Entry 7UIZ (electron microscopy, 3.24 A resolution); this record covers chains A and B of the 14 polymer chains in the assembly.

[Chain A (and B)]
Name: ATP-dependent Clp protease ATP-binding subunit ClpA
Organism: Escherichia coli
Notes: chain B of this document is another copy of the same molecule, construct and numbering; everything in this record applies to it too
UniProtKB: A0A836NDF2 (A0A836NDF2_ECOLX); residue numbers follow UniProt; this construct covers 1-758
Amino-acid sequence (758 residues; numbered 1 to 758; the number before each row is that of its first residue):
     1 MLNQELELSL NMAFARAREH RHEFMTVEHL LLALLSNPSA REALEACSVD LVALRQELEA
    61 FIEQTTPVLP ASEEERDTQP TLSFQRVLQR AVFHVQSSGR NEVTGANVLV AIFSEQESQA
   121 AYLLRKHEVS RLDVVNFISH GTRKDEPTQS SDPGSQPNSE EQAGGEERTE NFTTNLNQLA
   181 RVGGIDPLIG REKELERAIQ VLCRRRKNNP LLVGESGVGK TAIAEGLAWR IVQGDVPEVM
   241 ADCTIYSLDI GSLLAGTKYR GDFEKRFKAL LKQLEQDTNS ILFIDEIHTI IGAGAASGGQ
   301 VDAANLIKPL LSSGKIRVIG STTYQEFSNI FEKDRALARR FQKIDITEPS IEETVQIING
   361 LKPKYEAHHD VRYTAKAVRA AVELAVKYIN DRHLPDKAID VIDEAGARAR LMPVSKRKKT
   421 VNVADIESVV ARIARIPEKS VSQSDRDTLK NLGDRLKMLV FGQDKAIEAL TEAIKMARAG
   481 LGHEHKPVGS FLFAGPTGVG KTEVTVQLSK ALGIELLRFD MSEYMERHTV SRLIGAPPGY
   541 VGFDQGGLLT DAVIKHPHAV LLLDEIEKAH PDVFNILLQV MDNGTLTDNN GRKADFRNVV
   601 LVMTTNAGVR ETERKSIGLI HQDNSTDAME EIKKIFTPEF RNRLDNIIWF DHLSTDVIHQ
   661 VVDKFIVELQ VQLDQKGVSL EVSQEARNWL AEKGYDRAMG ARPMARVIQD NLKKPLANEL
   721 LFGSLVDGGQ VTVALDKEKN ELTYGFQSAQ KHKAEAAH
Unresolved in the structure: 1-171, 749-758 (chain B: 1-169, 750-758)
Construct notes: conflict Thr169 (Met in A0A836NDF2)
Bound ions: Mg2+ site 1: Thr221 (together with ATP-gamma-S); Mg2+ site 2: Thr502 (together with ATP-gamma-S)
Ligand contacts:
  - ATP-gamma-S (AGS; phosphothiophosphoric acid-adenylate ester), molecule 1: Asp186, Pro187, Leu188, Ile189, Arg191, Glu215, Ser216, Gly217, Val218, Gly219, Lys220, Thr221, Ala222, Ile223, Glu286, Ile357, Leu361
  - ATP-gamma-S (AGS), molecule 2: Leu459, Val460, Phe461, Pro496, Thr497, Gly498, Val499, Gly500, Lys501, Thr502, Glu503, Asn606, Val661, Lys664, Phe665, Ala701, Arg702

[Chain A / chain B interface]
Contacting residue pairs - 99 pairs, chain A then chain B:
  Ala295(A) - Gly298(B)
  Ala296(A) - Gly298(B)
  Gln325(A) - Arg335(B)  hydrogen bond
  Tyr365(A) - Arg205(B)
  Tyr365(A) - Arg206(B)
  His368(A) - Cys203(B)
  His368(A) - Arg205(B)
  Arg392(A) - Arg197(B)
  Arg392(A) - Gln342(B)
  Asp400(A) - Arg204(B)  salt bridge
  Asp400(A) - Gln342(B)
  Asp403(A) - Arg204(B)
  Asp403(A) - Arg205(B)  hydrogen bond (side chain-backbone)
  Asp403(A) - Arg206(B)  hydrogen bond (side chain-backbone)
  Glu404(A) - Arg197(B)  salt bridge
  Glu404(A) - Gln200(B)
  Glu404(A) - Arg204(B)  salt bridge
  Glu404(A) - Gln342(B)
  Ala407(A) - Gln200(B)
  Ala407(A) - Cys203(B)  hydrophobic
  Arg408(A) - Gln200(B)
  Arg410(A) - Cys203(B)  hydrogen bond
  Arg410(A) - Val239(B)
  Leu411(A) - Ile199(B)  hydrophobic
  Leu411(A) - Cys203(B)  hydrophobic
  Leu411(A) - Pro237(B)  hydrophobic
  Met412(A) - Glu196(B)
  Met412(A) - Gln200(B)
  Arg432(A) - Lys193(B)
  Arg432(A) - Glu196(B)  salt bridge
  Ile433(A) - Arg197(B)
  Arg435(A) - Arg197(B)
  Arg435(A) - Lys343(B)
  Arg435(A) - Asp345(B)
  Thr497(A) - Glu639(B)
  Thr497(A) - Asn642(B)  hydrogen bond
  Arg518(A) - Asp582(B)  salt bridge
  Arg518(A) - Asn583(B)  hydrogen bond
  Asp520(A) - Gln579(B)  hydrogen bond
  Asp520(A) - Asn583(B)  hydrogen bond
  Ser522(A) - Asn575(B)
  Ser522(A) - Ile576(B)
  Ser522(A) - Gln579(B)
  Glu523(A) - Ile534(B)
  Glu523(A) - Ile576(B)
  Glu523(A) - Gln579(B)
  Glu523(A) - Leu586(B)
  Glu523(A) - Thr587(B)
  Met525(A) - Asp572(B)
  Met525(A) - Asn575(B)
  Glu526(A) - Arg527(B)
  Glu526(A) - Asp572(B)
  His528(A) - Pro537(B)
  His528(A) - Tyr540(B)
  Val541(A) - Gly539(B)
  Gly542(A) - Pro538(B)
  Phe543(A) - Lys333(B)
  Asp544(A) - Asn329(B)  hydrogen bond (backbone-side chain)
  Lys555(A) - Glu215(B)  salt bridge
  Lys555(A) - Tyr324(B)
  Lys568(A) - Asn575(B)
  Lys568(A) - Leu578(B)
  Asn590(A) - Lys333(B)
  Arg592(A) - Glu332(B)  salt bridge
  Asn606(A) - Glu639(B)
  Val609(A) - Glu639(B)
  Leu669(A) - Leu481(B)  hydrophobic
  Gln672(A) - Leu481(B)
  Gln672(A) - Gly482(B)  hydrogen bond (side chain-backbone)
  Gln672(A) - Glu484(B)
  Leu673(A) - Leu481(B)  hydrophobic
  Lys676(A) - Ala479(B)  hydrogen bond (side chain-backbone)
  Met699(A) - Arg641(B)
  Met699(A) - Asn642(B)  hydrogen bond
  Arg702(A) - Lys486(B)
  Arg702(A) - Asp582(B)  salt bridge
  Arg702(A) - Asn642(B)  hydrogen bond (side chain-backbone)
  Arg702(A) - Arg643(B)
  Arg706(A) - Arg641(B)
  Arg706(A) - Asn642(B)  hydrogen bond (side chain-backbone)
  Arg706(A) - Leu644(B)  hydrogen bond (side chain-backbone)
  Arg706(A) - Asp645(B)
  Gln709(A) - Met476(B)
  Gln709(A) - His483(B)  hydrogen bond
  Gln709(A) - Asp645(B)
  Lys713(A) - Met476(B)
  Lys714(A) - Glu472(B)
  Lys714(A) - Met476(B)
  Ala717(A) - Met476(B)  hydrophobic
  Asn718(A) - Glu472(B)
  Asn718(A) - Lys475(B)
  Leu720(A) - Leu481(B)  hydrophobic
  Leu721(A) - Val441(B)  hydrophobic
  Leu721(A) - Arg446(B)  hydrogen bond (backbone-side chain)
  Leu721(A) - Leu449(B)  hydrophobic
  Leu721(A) - Lys475(B)
  Leu721(A) - Ala479(B)  hydrophobic
  Phe722(A) - Lys450(B)
  Val726(A) - Arg446(B)
Other interface residues (no listed pair), chain A (60 interface residues in all): Lys364, His369, Ile399, Val414, Arg532, Tyr540, Glu565, Asp710, Leu716
Other interface residues (no listed pair), chain B (64 interface residues in all): Val201, Glu238, Ser328, Ile344, Ser440, Arg478, Gly480, Pro638, Asn646

[In short]
60 residues of chain A face 64 of chain B across their interface, with 17 hydrogen bonds and 8 salt bridges.
Among the polar pairs are Asp400(A)-Arg204(B), Glu404(A)-Arg197(B) and Glu404(A)-Arg204(B). Bound to chain A:
ATP-gamma-S.
Chain A and chain B are both ATP-dependent Clp protease ATP-binding subunit ClpA (Escherichia coli); the
structure, ClpAP complex bound to ClpS N-terminal extension, class IIc, was determined by electron microscopy,
deposited together with 7UIV, 7UIW, 7UIX, 7UJ0 and 7UIY.
